Entry 8CBL (electron microscopy, 2.79 A resolution); this record covers chains E and T of the 7 polymer chains in the assembly.

Chain E:
Name: Zinc phosphodiesterase ELAC protein 2
From: Homo sapiens
Notes: EC 3.1.26.11
UniProtKB: Q9BQ52 (RNZ2_HUMAN); residue numbers follow UniProt; this construct covers 1-826
Sequence (826 residues; numbered 1 to 826; the number before each row is that of its first residue):
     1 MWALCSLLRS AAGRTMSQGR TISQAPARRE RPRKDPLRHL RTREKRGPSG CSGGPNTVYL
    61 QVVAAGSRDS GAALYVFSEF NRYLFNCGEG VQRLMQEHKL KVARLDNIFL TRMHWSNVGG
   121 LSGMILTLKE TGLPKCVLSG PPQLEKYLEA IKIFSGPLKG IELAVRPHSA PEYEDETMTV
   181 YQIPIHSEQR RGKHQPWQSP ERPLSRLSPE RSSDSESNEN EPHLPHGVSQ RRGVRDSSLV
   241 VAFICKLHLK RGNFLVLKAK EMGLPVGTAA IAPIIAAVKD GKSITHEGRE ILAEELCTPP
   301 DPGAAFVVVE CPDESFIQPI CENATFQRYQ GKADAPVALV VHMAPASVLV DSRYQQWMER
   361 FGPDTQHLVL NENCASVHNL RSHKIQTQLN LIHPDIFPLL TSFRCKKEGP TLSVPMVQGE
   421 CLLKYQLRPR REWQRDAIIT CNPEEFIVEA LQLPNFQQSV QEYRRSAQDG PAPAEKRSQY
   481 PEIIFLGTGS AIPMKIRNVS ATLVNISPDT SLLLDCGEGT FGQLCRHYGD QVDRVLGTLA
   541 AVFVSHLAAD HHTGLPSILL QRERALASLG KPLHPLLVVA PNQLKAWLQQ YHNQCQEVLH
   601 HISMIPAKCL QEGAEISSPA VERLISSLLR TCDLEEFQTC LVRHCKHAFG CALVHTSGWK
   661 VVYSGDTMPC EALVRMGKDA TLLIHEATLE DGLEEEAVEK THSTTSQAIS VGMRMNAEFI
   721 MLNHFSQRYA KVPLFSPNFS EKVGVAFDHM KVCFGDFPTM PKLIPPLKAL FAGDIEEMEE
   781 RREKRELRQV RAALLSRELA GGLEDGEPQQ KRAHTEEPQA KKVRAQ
Disordered / not traced: 1-51, 188-238, 795-826
Construct notes: engineered mutation Ala548 (His in Q9BQ52)
Ion coordination: Zn2+ near His551 (its only coordinating residue here)
UniProt features mapped onto this chain:
  - modified residue (Phosphoserine): Ser199, Ser208, Ser212, Ser229, Ser618, Ser736
  - natural variant: Phe154 (F154L: In COXPD17), Arg211 (R211Q: In HPC2), Ser217 (S217L: In HPC2), Leu423 (L423F: In COXPD17), Gly487 (G487R: In HPC2), Thr520 (T520I: In COXPD17), Ala541 (A541T: In HPC2), Glu622 (E622V: In HPC2), Arg781 (R781H: In HPC2), Gly806 (G806R: In HPC2)
Reported in the primary citation:
  - mutagenesis - H548A: abolished catalytic activity on Pre-tRNAHis(0,Ser)
  - catalytic residues: His644, Asp666 (by similarity / conservation)
  - catalytic residues: His702, His724
  - binding site for Mitochondrial Precursor tRNA-His(0, Ser) (chain T): Asn582 to Gln594

Chain T:
Molecule: Mitochondrial Precursor tRNA-His(0, Ser)
From: Homo sapiens
Sequence (128 nucleotides; each row starts with the number of its first residue):
     1 GUAAAUAUAG UUUAACCAAA ACAUCAGAUU GUGAAUCUGA CAACAGAGGC UUACGACCCC
    61 UUAUUUACCG AGAAAGCUCA CAAGAACUGC UAACUCAUGC CCCCAUGUCU AACAACAUGG
   121 CUUUCUCA
Disordered / not traced: 16-18, 55-56, 77-102, 108-115, 126-128

Chain E / chain T interface:
Contacting residue pairs (48; chain E residue first):
  Asn56(E) with C50(T), phosphate contact
  Arg82(E) with C59(T), hydrogen bond to the phosphate; C60(T), salt bridge to the phosphate
  Gln96(E) with G1(T), hydrogen bond to the sugar
  Lys99(E) with G1(T), hydrogen bond to the phosphate
  Lys101(E) with C60(T), phosphate contact
  Arg104(E) with C59(T), salt bridge to the phosphate
  Ser122(E) with G70(T), hydrogen bond to the base
  Leu126(E) with C69(T), base contact; G70(T), base contact
  Thr127(E) with C69(T), base contact
  Glu130(E) with C68(T), hydrogen bond to the sugar; C69(T), base contact
  Thr131(E) with A3(T), phosphate contact
  Glu149(E) with C125(T), hydrogen bond to the sugar
  Lys152(E) with G72(T), base contact; C125(T), base contact
  Ile153(E) with A71(T), base contact
  Phe154(E) with G70(T), hydrogen bond to the base; A71(T), base contact
  Ser155(E) with G70(T), hydrogen bond to the base
  Gly156(E) with G70(T), phosphate contact; A71(T), base contact
  Pro157(E) with G70(T), phosphate contact; A71(T), phosphate contact
  Gly252(E) with U51(T), phosphate contact
  Asn253(E) with U51(T), phosphate contact
  Gly267(E) with U52(T), base contact
  Thr268(E) with U52(T), base contact; A53(T), base contact
  Ile271(E) with U52(T), base contact
  Ala272(E) with A53(T), base contact
  Ile275(E) with U52(T), phosphate contact
  Lys279(E) with U51(T), phosphate contact
  Arg381(E) with G1(T), salt bridge to the phosphate
  Ile492(E) with C69(T), sugar contact
  Lys495(E) with G1(T), salt bridge to the phosphate
  Leu547(E) with A71(T), hydrogen bond to the base
  Ala548(E) with A71(T), base contact
  Ala549(E) with G70(T), base contact
  Asn582(E) with U123(T), hydrogen bond to the phosphate
  Ala586(E) with C125(T), phosphate contact
  Gln590(E) with C125(T), hydrogen bond to the phosphate
  Lys646(E) with C121(T), salt bridge to the phosphate; U122(T), salt bridge to the phosphate
  His647(E) with U122(T), phosphate contact
  Arg728(E) with G1(T), hydrogen bond to the base; C69(T), salt bridge to the phosphate
Other interface residues (no listed pair), chain E (43 interface residues in all): Glu79, Val102, Met494, Asp550, Thr553
Other interface residues (no listed pair), chain T (19 interface residues in all): U2, U124

Overview:
Chain E and chain T form an interface of 43 and 19 residues respectively, with 12 hydrogen bonds and 7 salt
bridges. Polar pairs include Ser122(E)-G70(T), Phe154(E)-G70(T) and Ser155(E)-G70(T). The paper reports
catalytic residues His644(E), Asp666(E) and His702(E) among others; H548A of chain E abolishes catalytic
activity on Pre-tRNAHis(0,Ser).
Chain E is Zinc phosphodiesterase ELAC protein 2 and chain T is Mitochondrial Precursor tRNA-His(0, Ser), both
from Homo sapiens; the structure, Structure of human mitochondrial RNase Z in complex with mitochondrial
pre-tRNA-His(0,Ser), was determined by electron microscopy (same publication as 8CBK, 8CBM and 8CBO).
